2QDN - chains A and B; structure by X-ray diffraction, 2.09 A resolution.

[Chain A (and B)]
Protein: GITR ligand
Source organism: Mus musculus
Notes: fragment: TNF homology domain (Residues 46-173); chain B of this document is another copy of the same molecule, construct and numbering; everything in this record applies to it too
Reference sequence: Q7TS55 (Q7TS55_MOUSE); numbering as in UniProt (aligned over 46-173)
Amino-acid sequence (132 residues; numbered 42 to 173; the number before each row is that of its first residue):
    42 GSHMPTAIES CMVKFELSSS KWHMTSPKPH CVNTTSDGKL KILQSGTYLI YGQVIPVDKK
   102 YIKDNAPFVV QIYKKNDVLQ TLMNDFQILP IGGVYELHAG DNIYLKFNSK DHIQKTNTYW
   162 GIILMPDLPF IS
Disordered / not traced: 42-50
Construct notes: expression tag (42-45)
Disulfides: Cys52-Cys72
UniProt features mapped onto this chain:
  - glycosylation: Asn74 (N-linked (GlcNAc...) asparagine)
What the authors report for this chain:
  - self-association interface (contacts with another copy of this molecule); pairs are residue here / residue on that copy: His64-Phe171 (hydrophobic contact), Pro68-Phe171 (hydrophobic contact), Trp63, Met65, Gln94, Met124, Gln128, Gly133, Val135, Tyr136, Tyr160, Pro170, Phe171, Ser173
  - mutagenesis - S59A/S60A/K62A, K116A/N117A/D118A (Kd 4-6 uM), Q155A/K156A/T157A (Kd 4-6 uM): unchanged binding to receptor

[Chain A / chain B interface]
Pairs across the interface - 74 pairs, chain A then chain B:
  Ser51(A) with Pro167(B)
  Met53(A) with Met166(B), hydrophobic; Leu169(B)
  Lys55(A) with Val135(B); Leu169(B)
  Lys62(A) with Ile172(B); Ser173(B)
  Trp63(A) with Phe171(B); Ile172(B); Ser173(B), hydrogen bond (backbone-backbone)
  His64(A) with Leu169(B); Phe171(B); Ile172(B)
  Met65(A) with Leu169(B); Pro170(B); Phe171(B), hydrogen bond (backbone-backbone)
  Thr66(A) with Pro167(B); Asp168(B); Leu169(B); Phe171(B)
  Ser67(A) with Phe171(B)
  Pro68(A) with Phe171(B)
  Leu90(A) with Leu90(B), hydrophobic; Tyr92(B), hydrophobic
  Tyr92(A) with Leu90(B), hydrophobic
  Gln94(A) with Gln121(B); Gly133(B), hydrogen bond (side chain-backbone); Gly134(B); Tyr136(B), hydrogen bond
  Gln121(A) with Gln94(B); Pro131(B)
  Thr122(A) with Ile129(B)
  Leu123(A) with Ile129(B), hydrophobic; Pro131(B)
  Met124(A) with Gln128(B)
  Gln128(A) with Met124(B), hydrogen bond (side chain-backbone)
  Pro131(A) with Gln121(B); Leu123(B); Pro131(B); Ile132(B); Gly133(B)
  Ile132(A) with Pro131(B)
  Gly133(A) with Gln94(B), hydrogen bond (backbone-side chain); Pro131(B)
  Gly134(A) with Gln94(B); Tyr160(B)
  Val135(A) with Tyr160(B), hydrogen bond (backbone-side chain)
  Tyr136(A) with Gln94(B), hydrogen bond
  Tyr160(A) with Gly134(B); Val135(B), hydrogen bond (side chain-backbone)
  Ile164(A) with Ile164(B), hydrophobic
  Met166(A) with Met53(B), hydrophobic
  Pro167(A) with Ser51(B); Met53(B); Thr66(B)
  Asp168(A) with Thr66(B)
  Leu169(A) with Met53(B); Lys55(B); His64(B); Met65(B); Thr66(B)
  Pro170(A) with Met65(B)
  Phe171(A) with Trp63(B); His64(B); Met65(B), hydrogen bond (backbone-backbone); Thr66(B); Ser67(B); Pro68(B)
  Ile172(A) with Lys62(B); Trp63(B); His64(B)
  Ser173(A) with Lys62(B); Trp63(B), hydrogen bond (backbone-backbone); Met65(B), hydrogen bond
Other interface residues (no listed pair), chain A (37 interface residues in all): Ser61, Asn125, Ile129
Other interface residues (no listed pair), chain B (37 interface residues in all): Ser61, Thr75, Asn125

[Summary]
Chain A and chain B each contribute 37 residues to their interface; the contacts include 12 hydrogen bonds.
Polar pairs include Gln94(A)-Gly133(B), Gln94(A)-Tyr136(B) and Gln128(A)-Met124(B). From the paper:
S59A/S60A/K62A, K116A/N117A/D118A and Q155A/K156A/T157A of chain A leave binding to receptor unchanged; a
self-association interface involving Trp63(A), His64(A) and Met65(A) among others.
Both chains are GITR ligand (Mus musculus). Entry 2QDN (Crystal Structure of mouse GITRL) was determined by
X-ray diffraction, deposited together with 3B9I.
